PDB entry 1NUU | X-ray diffraction, 1.90 A resolution | chains A and B

[Chain A (and B)]
Protein: FKSG76
From: Homo sapiens
Notes: chain B of this document is another copy of the same molecule, construct and numbering; everything in this record applies to it too
Reference sequence: Q96T66 (NMNA3_HUMAN); residue numbers follow UniProt; this construct covers 1-252
Amino-acid sequence (252 residues; numbered 1 to 252; the number before each row is that of its first residue):
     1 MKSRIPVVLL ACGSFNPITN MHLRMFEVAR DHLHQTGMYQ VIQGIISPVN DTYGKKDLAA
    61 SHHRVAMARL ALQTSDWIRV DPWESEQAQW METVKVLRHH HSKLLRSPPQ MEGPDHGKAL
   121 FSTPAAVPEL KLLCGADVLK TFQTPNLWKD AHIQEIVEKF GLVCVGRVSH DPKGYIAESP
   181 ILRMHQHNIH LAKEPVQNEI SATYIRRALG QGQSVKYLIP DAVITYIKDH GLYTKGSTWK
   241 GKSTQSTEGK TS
Not modelled in the structure: 1-2, 106-125, 236-252 (chain B: 1-2, 107-126, 235-252)
Small-molecule neighbours: NAD (nicotinamide-adenine-dinucleotide): Cys12, Gly13, Ser14, Phe15, Met21, His22, Met25, Val49, Tyr53, Glu84, Trp90, Met91, Glu92, Thr93, Val94, Leu133, Cys134, Gly135, Asp137, Val138, Leu147, Trp148, Gly166, Arg167, Asn198, Glu199
Swiss-Prot annotation at these positions:
  - binding site (NAD(+)): Ser14, Phe15, Trp90, Thr93, Gly135, Asp137, Leu147, Trp148, Arg167, Asn198
  - binding site (ATP): His22, Lys56, Lys140, Thr203 to Arg206

[Interface between chain A and chain B]
Residue-residue contacts - 40 pairs, chain A then chain B:
  Lys55(A) - Phe142(B)
  Lys55(A) - Gln143(B)
  Lys55(A) - Thr144(B)
  Lys55(A) - Trp148(B)  hydrogen bond (side chain-backbone)
  Lys55(A) - Asp150(B)  salt bridge
  Lys56(A) - Gln143(B)
  Lys56(A) - Glu178(B)  salt bridge
  Gln143(A) - Lys56(B)
  Thr144(A) - Lys55(B)
  Thr144(A) - Leu147(B)
  Pro145(A) - Lys55(B)
  Asn146(A) - Lys55(B)
  Leu147(A) - Thr144(B)
  Trp148(A) - Lys55(B)  hydrogen bond (backbone-side chain)
  Val168(A) - Glu199(B)
  Ser169(A) - Glu199(B)
  Ser169(A) - Ser201(B)
  Asp171(A) - Ser201(B)
  Asp171(A) - Thr203(B)
  Asp171(A) - Tyr204(B)
  Asp171(A) - Arg207(B)  salt bridge
  Lys173(A) - Arg207(B)
  Gly174(A) - Thr203(B)
  Gly174(A) - Arg207(B)
  Tyr175(A) - Thr203(B)
  Glu178(A) - Lys56(B)  salt bridge
  Glu178(A) - Arg206(B)  salt bridge
  Gln197(A) - Gln197(B)
  Glu199(A) - Val168(B)
  Glu199(A) - Ser169(B)
  Ser201(A) - Ser169(B)
  Ser201(A) - Asp171(B)
  Thr203(A) - Asp171(B)
  Thr203(A) - Gly174(B)
  Thr203(A) - Tyr175(B)
  Tyr204(A) - Asp171(B)
  Arg206(A) - Glu178(B)  salt bridge
  Arg207(A) - Asp171(B)  salt bridge
  Arg207(A) - Lys173(B)
  Arg207(A) - Gly174(B)
Also at the interface, not in a pair above, chain A (23 interface residues in all): Gly54
Also at the interface, not in a pair above, chain B (26 interface residues in all): Gly54, Asp57, Pro145, Asn146

[In short]
The interface between chain A and chain B involves 23 residues on one side and 26 on the other; the contacts
include 2 hydrogen bonds and 7 salt bridges. Polar contacts include Lys55(A)-Asp150(B), Lys56(A)-Glu178(B) and
Asp171(A)-Arg207(B). Ligands of chain A: NAD.
Chain A and chain B are both FKSG76 (Homo sapiens); the structure, CRYSTAL STRUCTURE OF HUMAN CYTOSOLIC
NMN/NaMN ADENYLYLTRANSFERASE COMPLEXED WITH NAD, was determined by X-ray diffraction (same publication as
1NUQ, 1NUR, 1NUS and 1NUT).
